Entry 4JI6 (X-ray diffraction, 3.55 A resolution); this record covers chains A and Q of the 21 polymer chains in the assembly.

[Chain A]
Molecule: 16S rRNA
Source organism: Thermus thermophilus
Sequence (1522 nucleotides; numbered 0 to 1544 plus 19 insertion-coded residues; 42 numbers in that range are skipped by the numbering (no residue carries them; nothing is unmodelled there); the number before each row is that of its first residue; a row labelled like 190A-190L holds insertion residues (190A, then the next letters in order); numbering starts at 0):
     0 UUUGUUGGAGAGUUUGAUCCUGGCUCAGGGUGAACGCUGGCGGCGUGCCU
    50 AAGACAUGCAAGUCGUGCGGG
    73 CCGCGGGGUUUU
    88 ACUCCG
    95 UGGUC
   101 AGCGGCGGACGGGUGAGUAACGCGUGGGU
  129A G
   130 ACCUACCCGGAAGAGGGGGACAACCCGGGGAAACUCGGGCUAAUCCCCCA
   180 UGUGGACCCGC
190A-190L CCCUUGGGGUGU
   191 GUCCAAAGGGCUUU
   216 GCCCGCUUCCGGAUGGGCCCGCGUCCCAUCAGCUAGUUGGUGGGGUAAUG
   266 GCCCACCAAGGCGACGACGGGUAGCCGGUCUGAGAGGAUGGCCGGCCACA
   316 GGGGCACUGAGACACGGGCCCCACUCCUACGGGAGGCAGCAGUUAGGAAU
   366 CUUCCGCAAUGGGCGCAAGCCUGACGGAGCGACGCCGCUUGGAGGAAGAA
   416 GCCCUUCGGGGUGUAAACUCCUGAA
   442 CCCGGGACGAAACCCCCGACGA
   474 GGGGACUGACGGUACCGGG
   494 GUAAUAGCGCCGGCCAACUCCGUGCCAGCAGCCGCGGUAAUACGGAGGGC
   544 GCGAGCGUUACCCGGAUUCACUGGGCGUAAAGGGCGUGUAGGCGGCCUGG
   594 GGCGUCCCAUGUGAAAGACCACGGCUCAACCGUGGGGGAGCGUGGGAUAC
   644 GCUCAGGCUAGACGGUGGGAGAGGGUGGUGGAAUUCCCGGAGUAGCGGUG
   694 AAAUGCGCAGAUACCGGGAGGAACGCCGAUGGCGAAGGCAGCCACCUGGU
   744 CCACCCGUGACGCUGAGGCGCGAAAGCGUGGGGAGCAAACCGGAUUAGAU
   794 ACCCGGGUAGUCCACGCCCUAAACGAUGCGCGCUAGGUCUCUGGGUCU
   848 CCUGGGGGCCGAAGCUAACGCGUUAAGCGCGCCGCCUGGGGAGUACGGCC
   898 GCAAGGCUGAAACUCAAAGGAAUUGACGGGGGCCCGCACAAGCGGUGGAG
   948 CAUGUGGUUUAAUUCGAAGXAACGCGAAGAACCUUACCAGGCCUUGACAU
   998 GCUAGG
 1003A G
  1004 AACCCGGGUGAAAGCCUGGGGUGCCCC
1030A-1030D GCGA
  1031 GGGGAGCCCUAGCACAGGUGCUGCAUGGCCGUCGUCAGCUCGUGCCGUGA
  1081 GGUGUUGGGUUAAGUCCCGCAACGAGCGCAACCCCCGCCGUUAGUUGCCA
  1131 GCGGUUCGGCCGGGCACUCUAACGGGACUGCCCGCGAAA
  1171 GCGGGAGGAAGGAGGGGACGACGUCUGGUCAGCAUGGCCCUUACGGCCUG
  1221 GGCGACACACGUGCUACAAUGCCCACUACAAAGCGAUGCCACCCGGCAAC
  1271 GGGGAGCUAAUCGCAAAAAGGUGGGCCCAGUUCGGAUUGGGGUCUGCAAC
  1321 CCGACCCCAUGAAGCCGGAAUCGCUAGUAAUCGCGGAUCAG
 1361A C
  1362 CAUGCCGCGGUGAAUACGUUCCCGGGCCUUGUACACACXGCCXGUXACGC
  1412 CAUGGGAGCGGGCUCUACCCGAAGUCGCCGGG
  1446 AGCCUACGGG
  1459 CAGGCGCCGAGGGUAGGGCCCGUGACUGGGGCGAAGUCGUAACAAGGUAG
  1509 CUGUACCGGAAGGUGCGGCUGGAUCCACUCCUUUCU
Unresolved in the structure: 0-2, 1534-1538
Modified positions: PSU (pseudouridine-5'-monophosphate) at position 516, 7MG (7N-methyl-8-hydroguanosine-5'-monophosphate) at position 527, M2G (N2-dimethylguanosine-5'-monophosphate) at position 966, 5MC (5-methylcytidine-5'-monophosphate) at position 967, 2MG (2N-methylguanosine-5'-monophosphate) at position 1207, 5MC (5-methylcytidine-5'-monophosphate) at position 1400, 4OC (4n,o2'-methylcytidine-5'-monophosphate) at position 1402, 5MC (5-methylcytidine-5'-monophosphate) at position 1404, 5MC (5-methylcytidine-5'-monophosphate) at position 1407, UR3 (3-methyluridine-5'-monophoshate) at position 1498, MA6 (6N-dimethyladenosine-5'-monophoshate) at position 1518, MA6 (6N-dimethyladenosine-5'-monophoshate) at position 1519, PSU (pseudouridine-5'-monophosphate) at position 1540, PSU (pseudouridine-5'-monophosphate) at position 1541
Construct notes: conflict C1534 (A2157 in M26923.1), A1535 (C2158 in M26923.1)
Metal / ion sites: Mg2+ site 1: G3 (shared with 1 residue of chain D); Mg2+ site 2 near U12 (its only coordinating residue here); Mg2+ site 3 near G21 (its only coordinating residue here); Mg2+ site 4 near G22 (its only coordinating residue here); Mg2+ site 5: G22, U884; Mg2+ site 6 near G27 (its only coordinating residue here); Mg2+ site 7 near A53 (its only coordinating residue here); Mg2+ site 8: A59, U387; Mg2+ site 9 near G61 (its only coordinating residue here); Mg2+ site 10 near U83 (its only coordinating residue here); Mg2+ site 11 near G97 (its only coordinating residue here); Mg2+ site 12 near U98 (its only coordinating residue here); 102 more Mg2+ sites not listed
What the authors report for this chain:
  - conformationally variable residues: A1492, A1493
  - mutagenesis - C1490U: increased growth

[Chain Q]
Name: Ribosomal protein S17
Source organism: Thermus thermophilus
UniProt: Q5SHP7 (RS17_THET8); residues 1-105 here = UniProt positions 1-105
Sequence (105 residues; each row starts with the number of its first residue):
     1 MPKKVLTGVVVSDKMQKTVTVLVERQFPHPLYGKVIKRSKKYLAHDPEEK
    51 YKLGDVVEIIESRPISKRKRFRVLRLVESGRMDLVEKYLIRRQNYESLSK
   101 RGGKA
Unresolved in the structure: 1, 101-105
Metal / ion sites: Mg2+: Ser-39 (shared with C280(A) of chain A)

[Chain A / chain Q interface]
Residue-residue contacts (89; chain A residue first):
  G127(A) / Pro-2(Q)  hydrogen bond to the sugar
  G128(A) / Pro-2(Q)  phosphate contact
  G128(A) / Lys-3(Q)  sugar contact
  G128(A) / Glu-61(Q)  sugar contact
  A130(A) / Arg-63(Q)  salt bridge to the phosphate
  A130(A) / Pro-64(Q)  base contact
  U190E(A) / Lys-3(Q)  base contact
  U190E(A) / Ser-62(Q)  base contact
  U190E(A) / Arg-63(Q)  hydrogen bond to the base
  U190E(A) / Arg-72(Q)  hydrogen bond to the base
  G190F(A) / Arg-63(Q)  base contact
  C234(A) / Pro-64(Q)  sugar contact
  C234(A) / Arg-70(Q)  phosphate contact
  C235(A) / Glu-61(Q)  hydrogen bond to the sugar
  C235(A) / Arg-70(Q)  salt bridge to the phosphate
  C235(A) / Phe-71(Q)  sugar contact
  G236(A) / Lys-4(Q)  hydrogen bond to the sugar
  G236(A) / Lys-40(Q)  salt bridge to the phosphate
  G236(A) / Tyr-42(Q)  phosphate contact
  C237(A) / Arg-25(Q)  phosphate contact
  C237(A) / Lys-40(Q)  salt bridge to the phosphate
  C237(A) / Tyr-42(Q)  phosphate contact
  G238(A) / Arg-25(Q)  salt bridge to the phosphate
  A246(A) / Leu-98(Q)  hydrogen bond to the sugar
  A246(A) / Ser-99(Q)  hydrogen bond to the sugar
  G247(A) / Ser-99(Q)  phosphate contact
  G247(A) / Lys-100(Q)  phosphate contact
  U252(A) / Lys-67(Q)  salt bridge to the phosphate
  U253(A) / Met-15(Q)  sugar contact
  U253(A) / Lys-67(Q)  phosphate contact
  U253(A) / Arg-68(Q)  phosphate contact
  G254(A) / Met-15(Q)  sugar contact
  G254(A) / Gln-16(Q)  hydrogen bond to the base
  G254(A) / Thr-18(Q)  hydrogen bond to the sugar
  G254(A) / Ser-66(Q)  hydrogen bond to the phosphate
  G254(A) / Lys-67(Q)  phosphate contact
  G254(A) / Arg-68(Q)  phosphate contact
  G254(A) / Lys-69(Q)  phosphate contact
  G255(A) / Gln-16(Q)  sugar contact
  G255(A) / Lys-17(Q)  hydrogen bond to the phosphate
  G255(A) / Ile-65(Q)  phosphate contact
  G255(A) / Ser-66(Q)  phosphate contact
  G255(A) / Lys-69(Q)  salt bridge to the phosphate
  U256(A) / Lys-17(Q)  salt bridge to the phosphate
  U264(A) / Arg-63(Q)  sugar contact
  U264(A) / Pro-64(Q)  hydrogen bond to the sugar
  G265(A) / Pro-64(Q)  sugar contact
  G265(A) / Ile-65(Q)  phosphate contact
  G265(A) / Ser-66(Q)  sugar contact
  G265(A) / Lys-67(Q)  hydrogen bond to the sugar
  G266(A) / Lys-67(Q)  sugar contact
  C267(A) / Lys-67(Q)  salt bridge to the phosphate
  C272(A) / Gln-16(Q)  base contact
  A273(A) / Gln-16(Q)  base contact
  G275(A) / Lys-14(Q)  phosphate contact
  G275(A) / Met-15(Q)  phosphate contact
  G276(A) / Ser-12(Q)  hydrogen bond to the phosphate
  G276(A) / Met-15(Q)  phosphate contact
  G276(A) / Thr-20(Q)  phosphate contact
  G276(A) / Leu-43(Q)  phosphate contact
  G276(A) / Arg-68(Q)  hydrogen bond to the phosphate
  C277(A) / Lys-41(Q)  salt bridge to the phosphate
  C277(A) / Leu-43(Q)  phosphate contact
  C277(A) / Arg-68(Q)  salt bridge to the phosphate
  G278(A) / Lys-41(Q)  salt bridge to the phosphate
  G278(A) / Tyr-95(Q)  base contact
  A279(A) / Tyr-95(Q)  hydrogen bond to the phosphate
  A279(A) / Leu-98(Q)  base contact
  C280(A) / Glu-24(Q)  base contact
  C280(A) / Arg-38(Q)  sugar contact
  C280(A) / Ser-39(Q)  hydrogen bond to the base
  C564(A) / Leu-31(Q)  base contact
  C564(A) / Tyr-32(Q)  sugar contact
  U582(A) / Asn-94(Q)  hydrogen bond to the sugar
  A583(A) / Arg-91(Q)  sugar contact
  G584(A) / Lys-87(Q)  phosphate contact
  G584(A) / Arg-91(Q)  phosphate contact
  G585(A) / Lys-34(Q)  hydrogen bond to the phosphate
  G585(A) / Lys-37(Q)  salt bridge to the phosphate
  C586(A) / Lys-34(Q)  salt bridge to the phosphate
  G597(A) / Gln-26(Q)  sugar contact
  G635(A) / Pro-2(Q)  sugar contact
  C647(A) / Arg-81(Q)  salt bridge to the phosphate
  G760(A) / Asn-94(Q)  hydrogen bond to the base
  G760(A) / Ser-97(Q)  hydrogen bond to the base
  G760(A) / Leu-98(Q)  sugar contact
  G761(A) / Ser-97(Q)  sugar contact
  C879(A) / Lys-34(Q)  salt bridge to the phosphate
  C896(A) / Lys-100(Q)  phosphate contact
Also at the interface, not in a pair above, chain A (52 interface residues in all): G251, C268, G281, G301, A563, C596, U598, U636, G644, C897
Also at the interface, not in a pair above, chain Q (50 interface residues in all): Phe-27, Pro-28, Val-35, His-45, Ile-90, Arg-92

[Overview]
Chain A and chain Q form an interface of 52 and 50 residues respectively, with 21 hydrogen bonds and 16 salt
bridges. Polar contacts include U190E(A)/Arg-63(Q), U190E(A)/Arg-72(Q) and G254(A)/Gln-16(Q). G22(A) and
U884(A) form the Mg2+ site 5. The paper reports that C1490U of chain A increases growth; conformational
variability at A1492(A) and A1493(A).
Here chain A is 16S rRNA and chain Q is Ribosomal protein S17, both from Thermus thermophilus. Entry 4JI6
(Crystal Structure of 30S ribosomal subunit from Thermus thermophilus) was determined by X-ray diffraction
together with 4JI0, 4JI1, 4JI2, 4JI3, 4JI4, 4JI5, 4JI7 and 4JI8 from the same study.
